PDB entry 2WDF | X-ray diffraction, 2.08 A resolution | chain A

== Chain A ==
Molecule: Sulfur oxidation protein soxb
Organism: Thermus thermophilus
Notes: EC 3.12.2.1
UniProtKB: Q72IT0 (Q72IT0_THET2); residue numbers follow UniProt; this construct covers 24-573
Chain sequence (562 residues; numbered 12 to 573; the number before each row is that of its first residue):
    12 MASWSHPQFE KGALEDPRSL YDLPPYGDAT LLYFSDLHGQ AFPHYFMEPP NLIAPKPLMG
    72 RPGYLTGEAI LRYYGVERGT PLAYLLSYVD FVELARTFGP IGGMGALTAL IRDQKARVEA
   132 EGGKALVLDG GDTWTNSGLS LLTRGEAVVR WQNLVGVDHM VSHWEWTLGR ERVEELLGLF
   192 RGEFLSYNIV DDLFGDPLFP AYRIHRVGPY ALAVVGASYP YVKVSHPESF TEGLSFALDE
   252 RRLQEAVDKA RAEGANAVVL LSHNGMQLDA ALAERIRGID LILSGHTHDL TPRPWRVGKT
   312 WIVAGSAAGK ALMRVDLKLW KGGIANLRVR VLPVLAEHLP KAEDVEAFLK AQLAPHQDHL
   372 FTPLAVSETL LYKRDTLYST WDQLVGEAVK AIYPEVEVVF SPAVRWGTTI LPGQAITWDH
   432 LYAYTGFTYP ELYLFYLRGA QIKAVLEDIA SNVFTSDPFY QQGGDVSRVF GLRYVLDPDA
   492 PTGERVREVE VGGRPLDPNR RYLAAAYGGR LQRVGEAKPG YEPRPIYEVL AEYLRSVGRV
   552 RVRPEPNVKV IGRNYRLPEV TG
Disordered / not traced: 12-29
Bound ions: Mn2+ site 1: Asp47, His49, Asp143, His299; Mn2+ site 2: Asp143, His174, His274, His297
Small-molecule neighbours: tertiary-butyl alcohol (TBU): Leu31, Pro92, Phe109, Leu346, His349
From the paper describing this entry:
  - Mn2+ coordination: Asp47, His49, Asp143, His174, His274, His297, His299
  - contacts within the chain: Asp47-His297 (backbone contact), Arg416-Asp476 (hydrogen bond)
  - catalytic residues: Arg416 (proposed by the authors, not directly observed)

== Overview ==
Ligands of chain A: tertiary-butyl alcohol. The Mn2+ site 1 is built by Asp47, His49, Asp143 and His299.
Asp143, His174, His274 and His297 form the Mn2+ site 2. From the paper: the catalytic residue Arg416; Mn2+
coordination by Asp47, His49 and Asp143 among others.
Chain A is Sulfur oxidation protein soxb (Thermus thermophilus); the structure, Termus thermophilus Sulfate
thiohydrolase SoxB, was determined by X-ray diffraction, deposited together with 2WDC, 2WDD and 2WDE.
